Entry 6IBR (X-ray diffraction, 2.02 A resolution); this record covers chains A and B.

== Chain A (and B) ==
Protein: Alpha-galactosidase A
Source organism: Homo sapiens
Notes: EC 3.2.1.22; chain B of this document is another copy of the same molecule, construct and numbering; everything in this record applies to it too
UniProtKB: P06280 (AGAL_HUMAN); numbering as in UniProt (aligned over 32-429)
Chain sequence (398 residues; numbered 32 to 429; the number before each row is that of its first residue):
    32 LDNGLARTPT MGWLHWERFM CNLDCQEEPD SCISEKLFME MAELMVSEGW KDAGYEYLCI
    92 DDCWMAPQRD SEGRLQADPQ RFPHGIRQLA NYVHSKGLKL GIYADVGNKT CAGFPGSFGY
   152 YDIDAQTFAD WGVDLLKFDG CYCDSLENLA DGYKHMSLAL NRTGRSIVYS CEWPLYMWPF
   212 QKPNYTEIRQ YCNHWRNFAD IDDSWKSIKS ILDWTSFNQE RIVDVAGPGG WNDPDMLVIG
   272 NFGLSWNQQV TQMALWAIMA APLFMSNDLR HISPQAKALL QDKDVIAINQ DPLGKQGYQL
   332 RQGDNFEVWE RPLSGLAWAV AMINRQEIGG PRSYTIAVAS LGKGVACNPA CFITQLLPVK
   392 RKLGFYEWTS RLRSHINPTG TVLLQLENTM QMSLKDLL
Unresolved in the structure: 422-429 (chain B: 424-429)
Cystine bridges: C52-C94, C56-C63, C142-C172, C202-C223, C378-C382
Covalent attachments: N-acetylglucosamine (NAG) linked to N139, N192, N215; compound HBE linked to D170
Residues lining bound ligands: HBE ((2R,3S,4S,5R,6S)-5-(hydroxymethyl)-7-oxabicyclo[4.1.0]heptane-2,3,4-triol): W47, D92, D93, Y134, C142, A143, K168, E203, L206, Y207, R227, D231, M267
Curated features (UniProtKB/Swiss-Prot):
  - active site: D170 (Nucleophile), D231 (Proton donor)
  - binding site (substrate): E203 to Y207
  - glycosylation (N-linked (GlcNAc...) asparagine): N139, N192, N215
  - natural variant: L32 (L32P: In FD), D33 (D33G: In FD; uncertain significance), N34 (N34S: In FD), G35 (G35E: In FD; uncertain significance; G35R: In FD), L36 (L36W: In FD), P40 (P40L: In FD; P40S: In FD), M42 (M42L: In FD; M42T: In FD; M42V: In FD), G43 (G43R: In FD), L45 to H46 (sequence variant, change not given here; In FD), L45 (L45P: In FD), H46 (H46P: In FD; H46R: In FD; H46Y: In FD), W47 (W47G: In FD; W47R: In FD), 140 further natural variant entries in UniProt
Reported in the primary citation:
  - disease-associated variants - D136Y, R301*: abolished catalytic activity
  - disease-associated variants - R112H, A143T: decreased catalytic activity

== Interface between chain A and chain B ==
Contacting residue pairs - 49 pairs, chain A then chain B:
  E48(A) - I359(B)
  E48(A) - G360(B)  hydrogen bond (backbone-backbone)
  R49(A) - G360(B)
  R49(A) - G361(B)  hydrogen bond (backbone-backbone)
  R49(A) - P362(B)
  M51(A) - I359(B)  hydrophobic
  M51(A) - G360(B)
  I232(A) - I359(B)
  D233(A) - E358(B)
  D233(A) - I359(B)
  D234(A) - E358(B)  hydrogen bond (backbone-backbone)
  S235(A) - E358(B)
  F273(A) - S276(B)  hydrogen bond (backbone-side chain)
  F273(A) - N278(B)
  F273(A) - G360(B)
  F273(A) - G361(B)
  F273(A) - P362(B)
  F273(A) - N408(B)
  F273(A) - P409(B)
  F273(A) - T410(B)
  G274(A) - S276(B)
  G274(A) - Q279(B)  hydrogen bond (backbone-side chain)
  L275(A) - S276(B)
  S276(A) - F273(B)  hydrogen bond (side chain-backbone)
  S276(A) - G274(B)
  S276(A) - L275(B)
  S276(A) - S276(B)
  N278(A) - F273(B)
  Q279(A) - G274(B)  hydrogen bond (side chain-backbone)
  E358(A) - D233(B)
  E358(A) - D234(B)  hydrogen bond (backbone-backbone)
  E358(A) - S235(B)
  I359(A) - E48(B)
  I359(A) - M51(B)  hydrophobic
  I359(A) - D233(B)
  G360(A) - E48(B)  hydrogen bond (backbone-backbone)
  G360(A) - R49(B)
  G360(A) - M51(B)
  G360(A) - F273(B)
  G361(A) - R49(B)  hydrogen bond (backbone-backbone)
  P362(A) - R49(B)
  P362(A) - F273(B)
  S364(A) - E59(B)
  R404(A) - E58(B)  salt bridge
  R404(A) - E59(B)  salt bridge
  H406(A) - E59(B)  salt bridge
  N408(A) - F273(B)
  P409(A) - F273(B)
  T410(A) - F273(B)
Interface residues without a listed pair, chain A (25 interface residues in all): E59
Interface residues without a listed pair, chain B (25 interface residues in all): I232, S364, H406

== Summary ==
Chain A and chain B each contribute 25 residues to their interface; the contacts include 10 hydrogen bonds and
3 salt bridges. Polar contacts include R404(A)-E58(B), R404(A)-E59(B) and H406(A)-E59(B). Covalently linked
compound HBE: at D170(A). From the paper: D136Y and R301* of chain A abolish catalytic activity; R112H and
A143T of chain A reduce catalytic activity.
Both chains are Alpha-galactosidase A (Homo sapiens). Entry 6IBR (Crystal structure of human
alpha-galactosidase A in complex with alpha-galactose configured cyclophellitol epoxide LWA481) was determined
by X-ray diffraction, deposited together with 6IBK, 6IBM and 6IBT.
